PDB entry 9AUS | X-ray diffraction, 2.07 A resolution | chains H and L of the 3 polymer chains in the assembly

# Chain H
Name: Fab BL3-6 heavy chain
From: Mus musculus
Notes: antibody fragment or engineered binder
Sequence (225 residues; numbered 4 to 228; the number before each row is that of its first residue):
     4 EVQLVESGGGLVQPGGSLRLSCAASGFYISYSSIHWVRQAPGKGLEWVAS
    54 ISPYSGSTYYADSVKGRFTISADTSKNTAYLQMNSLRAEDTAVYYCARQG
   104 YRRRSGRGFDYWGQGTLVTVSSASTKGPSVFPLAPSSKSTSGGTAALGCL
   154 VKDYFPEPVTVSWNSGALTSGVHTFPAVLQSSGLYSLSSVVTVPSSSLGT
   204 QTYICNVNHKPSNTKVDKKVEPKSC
Disulfides: Cys25-Cys99, Cys152-Cys208

# Chain L
Name: Fab BL3-6 light chain
From: Mus musculus
Notes: antibody fragment or engineered binder
Sequence (215 residues; numbered 1 to 215; the number before each row is that of its first residue):
     1 SDIQMTQSPSSLSASVGDRVTITCRASQSVSSAVAWYQQKPGKAPKLLIY
    51 SASSLYSGVPSRFSGSRSGTDFTLTISSLQPEDFATYYCQQSYSFPSTFG
   101 QGTKVEIKRTVAAPSVFIFPPSDEQLKSGTASVVCLLNNFYPREAKVQWK
   151 VDNALQSGNSQESVTEQDSKDSTYSLSSTLTLSKADYEKHKVYACEVTHQ
   201 GLSSPVTKSFNRGEC
Disulfides: Cys24-Cys89, Cys135-Cys195

# How chain H and chain L interact
Cross-chain cystine bridges: Cys228(H)-Cys215(L)
Residue-residue contacts - 64 pairs, chain H then chain L:
  Val40(H) with Phe99(L), hydrophobic
  Gln42(H) with Gln39(L), hydrogen bond; Tyr88(L), hydrogen bond
  Lys46(H) with Tyr88(L)
  Gly47(H) with Tyr88(L)
  Leu48(H) with Gln39(L); Tyr88(L), hydrophobic; Phe99(L)
  Trp50(H) with Phe95(L), hydrophobic; Pro96(L), hydrophobic; Ser97(L); Phe99(L)
  Ser53(H) with Phe95(L)
  Tyr62(H) with Phe95(L), hydrophobic
  Asp65(H) with Asp2(L)
  Tyr98(H) with Gln39(L), hydrogen bond; Lys43(L)
  Arg107(H) with Tyr50(L), hydrogen bond (backbone-side chain)
  Ser108(H) with Tyr50(L)
  Gly109(H) with Tyr50(L); Ser51(L)
  Arg110(H) with Ser92(L), hydrogen bond (side chain-backbone); Tyr93(L), hydrogen bond (side chain-backbone)
  Gly111(H) with Tyr37(L)
  Phe112(H) with Tyr37(L), hydrogen bond (backbone-side chain); Leu47(L); Gln90(L)
  Asp113(H) with Leu47(L); Tyr56(L)
  Trp115(H) with Tyr37(L); Ala44(L), hydrophobic; Pro45(L)
  Gly116(H) with Ala44(L)
  Phe134(H) with Ser122(L); Gln125(L)
  Pro135(H) with Ser122(L); Glu124(L)
  Leu136(H) with Phe119(L), hydrophobic; Val134(L), hydrophobic
  Ala137(H) with Phe119(L)
  Ala149(H) with Phe117(L), hydrophobic; Phe119(L)
  Leu153(H) with Ser132(L)
  Lys155(H) with Gln125(L); Ser132(L)
  His176(H) with Asn138(L); Asn139(L), hydrogen bond; Asp168(L); Ser175(L), hydrogen bond
  Phe178(H) with Leu136(L), hydrophobic; Ser163(L); Thr165(L); Ser175(L); Leu176(L); Ser177(L)
  Pro179(H) with Ser163(L), hydrogen bond (backbone-side chain); Val164(L)
  Val181(H) with Gln161(L)
  Leu182(H) with Gln161(L), hydrogen bond (backbone-side chain)
  Gln183(H) with Gln161(L)
  Val193(H) with Leu136(L), hydrophobic
  Thr195(H) with Asn138(L)
  Lys221(H) with Glu124(L), salt bridge
  Cys228(H) with Cys215(L), disulfide
Interface residues without a listed pair, chain H (49 interface residues in all): His38, Glu49, Tyr63, Ala64, Tyr114, Val133, Pro138, Thr147, Leu150, Thr177, Ser184, Ser191, Lys226
Interface residues without a listed pair, chain L (42 interface residues in all): Ala33, Ala35, Ser128, Glu162, Thr179

# Overview
49 residues of chain H face 42 of chain L across their interface; the contacts include 1 disulfide bond, 11
hydrogen bonds and 1 salt bridge. Polar contacts include Lys221(H)-Glu124(L), Gln42(H)-Gln39(L) and
Gln42(H)-Tyr88(L).
Here chain H is Fab BL3-6 heavy chain and chain L is Fab BL3-6 light chain, both from Mus musculus. Entry 9AUS
(Crystal structure of loop-closed dumbbell RNA bridged by glycine) was determined by X-ray diffraction,
deposited together with 9AUR.
